1QSS - chains B and A of the 3 polymer chains in the assembly; structure by X-ray diffraction, 2.30 A resolution.

[Chain B]
Molecule: 12-nt DNA strand
Sequence (12 nucleotides; row label = number of the first residue in the row):
   101 GACCACGGCG CX
Modified positions: DDG (2',3'-dideoxy-guanosine-5'-monophosphate) at position 112

[Chain A]
Name: DNA polymerase I
Organism: Thermus aquaticus
Notes: EC 2.7.7.7; fragment: klenow fragment
UniProt: P19821 (DPO1_THEAQ); numbering as in UniProt (aligned over 293-831)
Amino-acid sequence (539 residues; row label = number of the first residue in the row):
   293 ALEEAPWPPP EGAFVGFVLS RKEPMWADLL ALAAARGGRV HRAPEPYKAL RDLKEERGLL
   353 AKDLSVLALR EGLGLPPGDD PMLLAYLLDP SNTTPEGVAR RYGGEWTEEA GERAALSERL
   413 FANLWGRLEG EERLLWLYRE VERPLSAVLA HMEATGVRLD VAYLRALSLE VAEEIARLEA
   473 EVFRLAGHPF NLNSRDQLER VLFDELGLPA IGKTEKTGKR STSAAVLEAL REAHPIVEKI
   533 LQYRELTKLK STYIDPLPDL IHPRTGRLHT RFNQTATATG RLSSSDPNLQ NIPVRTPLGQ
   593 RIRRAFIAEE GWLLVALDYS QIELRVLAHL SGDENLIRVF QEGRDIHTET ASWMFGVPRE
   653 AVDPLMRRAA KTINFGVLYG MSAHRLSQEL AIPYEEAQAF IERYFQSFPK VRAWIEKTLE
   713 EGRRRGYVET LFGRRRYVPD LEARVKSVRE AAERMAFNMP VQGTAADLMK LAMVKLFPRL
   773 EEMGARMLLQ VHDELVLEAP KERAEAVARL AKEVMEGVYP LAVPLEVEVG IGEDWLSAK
Differences from the reference sequence: engineered mutation Glu-348 (Ala in P19821)
Metal / ion sites: Mg2+ site 1: Asp-610, Tyr-611, Asp-785 (together with 2'-3'-dideoxyguanosine-5'-triphosphate); Mg2+ site 2: Asp-610, Asp-785 (together with 2'-3'-dideoxyguanosine-5'-triphosphate)
Small-molecule neighbours: 2'-3'-dideoxyguanosine-5'-triphosphate (DG3): Arg-573, Asp-610, Tyr-611, Ser-612, Gln-613, Ile-614, Glu-615, His-639, Arg-659, Arg-660, Lys-663, Thr-664, Phe-667, Tyr-671, Asn-750, Asp-785
From the paper describing this entry:
  - binding site for 2'-3'-dideoxyguanosine-5'-triphosphate: Arg-660
  - conformationally variable residues (side-chain flip): Arg-587, Arg-660
  - mutagenesis - R660D, R660F, R660L, R660S, R660Y: decreased catalytic activity on 2'-3'-dideoxyguanosine-5'-triphosphate

[Chain B / chain A interface]
Contacting residue pairs (37; chain B residue first):
  DC106(B) / Lys-508(A)  salt bridge to the phosphate
  DC106(B) / Thr-509(A)  phosphate contact
  DG107(B) / Arg-487(A)  hydrogen bond to the phosphate
  DG107(B) / Thr-506(A)  hydrogen bond to the phosphate
  DG107(B) / Glu-507(A)  phosphate contact
  DG107(B) / Lys-508(A)  hydrogen bond to the phosphate
  DG107(B) / Thr-509(A)  hydrogen bond to the phosphate
  DG108(B) / Arg-487(A)  salt bridge to the phosphate
  DG108(B) / Thr-506(A)  phosphate contact
  DG108(B) / Ser-513(A)  hydrogen bond to the phosphate
  DG108(B) / Thr-514(A)  hydrogen bond to the phosphate
  DG108(B) / Ser-515(A)  hydrogen bond to the phosphate
  DG108(B) / Arg-536(A)  phosphate contact
  DG108(B) / Lys-540(A)  base contact
  DC109(B) / Ser-515(A)  phosphate contact
  DC109(B) / Ala-516(A)  hydrogen bond to the phosphate
  DC109(B) / Arg-536(A)  salt bridge to the phosphate
  DC109(B) / Lys-540(A)  hydrogen bond to the base
  DG110(B) / Lys-540(A)  sugar contact
  DG110(B) / Leu-541(A)  sugar contact
  DG110(B) / Tyr-545(A)  sugar contact
  DG110(B) / Asn-583(A)  base contact
  DG110(B) / Pro-585(A)  phosphate contact
  DC111(B) / Gln-582(A)  sugar contact
  DC111(B) / Asn-583(A)  sugar contact
  DC111(B) / Ile-584(A)  sugar contact
  DC111(B) / Pro-585(A)  phosphate contact
  DC111(B) / Val-586(A)  hydrogen bond to the phosphate
  DC111(B) / Arg-587(A)  hydrogen bond to the phosphate
  DC111(B) / Arg-595(A)  phosphate contact
  DDG_112(B) / Arg-573(A)  base contact
  DDG_112(B) / Val-586(A)  phosphate contact
  DDG_112(B) / Arg-587(A)  salt bridge to the phosphate
  DDG_112(B) / Arg-660(A)  base contact
  DDG_112(B) / Gln-754(A)  base contact
  DDG_112(B) / Val-783(A)  sugar contact
  DDG_112(B) / His-784(A)  hydrogen bond to the sugar
Also at the interface, not in a pair above, chain A (30 interface residues in all): Gly-510, Arg-512, Glu-537, Asn-580, Asp-785

[Summary]
7 residues of chain B and 30 residues of chain A are in contact, with 12 hydrogen bonds and 4 salt bridges.
Polar pairs include DC109(B)/Lys-540(A), DDG_112(B)/His-784(A) and DG107(B)/Arg-487(A). From the paper: a
binding site for 2'-3'-dideoxyguanosine-5'-triphosphate at Arg-660(A); R660D, R660F and R660L of chain A,
among others, reduce catalytic activity on 2'-3'-dideoxyguanosine-5'-triphosphate; 5 substitutions were tested
in all.
Here chain B is a 12-nt DNA strand and chain A is DNA polymerase I (Thermus aquaticus). Entry 1QSS
(Ddgtp-trapped closed ternary complex of the large fragment of DNA polymerase I from thermus aquaticus) was
determined by X-ray diffraction together with 1QSY and 1QTM from the same study.
